Entry 8JKQ (X-ray diffraction, 3.09 A resolution); this record covers chains B and G of the 4 polymer chains in the assembly.

[Chain B]
Molecule: GACA-Reverse
Sequence (19 nucleotides; each row starts with the number of its first residue):
     1 GGTTTCTCGG TGTCAGTTG

[Chain G]
Protein: Interferon regulatory factor 4
Source organism: Homo sapiens
Notes: fragment: DNA-binding domain
Reference sequence: F2Z3D5 (F2Z3D5_HUMAN); numbering as in UniProt (aligned over 20-135)
Sequence (116 residues; row label = number of the first residue in the row):
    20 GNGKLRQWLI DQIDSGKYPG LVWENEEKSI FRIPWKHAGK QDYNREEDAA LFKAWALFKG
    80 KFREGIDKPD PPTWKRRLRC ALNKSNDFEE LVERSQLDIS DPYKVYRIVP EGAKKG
Unresolved in the structure: 20-21, 58, 131-135
Differences from the reference sequence: engineered mutation Arg95 (Thr in F2Z3D5)

[Chain B / chain G interface]
Pairs across the interface (20; chain B residue first):
  DT3(B) - Gly22(G)  phosphate contact
  DT3(B) - Asn105(G)  phosphate contact
  DT4(B) - Gly22(G)  phosphate contact
  DT4(B) - Lys23(G)  hydrogen bond to the phosphate
  DT4(B) - Leu24(G)  hydrogen bond to the phosphate
  DT4(B) - Trp74(G)  phosphate contact
  DT4(B) - Lys78(G)  phosphate contact
  DT5(B) - Trp74(G)  hydrogen bond to the phosphate
  DT5(B) - Lys78(G)  phosphate contact
  DT5(B) - Lys80(G)  phosphate contact
  DT5(B) - Arg96(G)  phosphate contact
  DT5(B) - Cys99(G)  base contact
  DT5(B) - Ala100(G)  phosphate contact
  DT5(B) - Lys103(G)  hydrogen bond to the base
  DC6(B) - Lys80(G)  salt bridge to the phosphate
  DC6(B) - Arg96(G)  salt bridge to the phosphate
  DC6(B) - Cys99(G)  hydrogen bond to the base
  DT7(B) - Arg95(G)  base contact
  DT13(B) - His56(G)  sugar contact
  DC14(B) - Lys59(G)  sugar contact

[Summary]
7 residues of chain B and 14 residues of chain G are in contact; the contacts include 5 hydrogen bonds and 2
salt bridges. Among the polar pairs are DT5(B)-Lys103(G), DC6(B)-Cys99(G) and DT4(B)-Lys23(G).
Chain B is GACA-Reverse and chain G is Interferon regulatory factor 4 (Homo sapiens); the structure, T95R
mutant IRF4 DNA-binding domain bound to an DNA containing GACA motif, was determined by X-ray diffraction
together with 8JKL, 8JKN, 8JKO and 8JKS from the same study.
